PDB entry 9OC4 | electron microscopy, 2.10 A resolution | chains A and D of the 4 polymer chains in the assembly

Chain A:
Name: Potassium-transporting ATPase potassium-binding subunit
From: Escherichia coli K-12
Reference sequence: P03959 (KDPA_ECOLI); residues 1-557 here = UniProt positions 1-557
Amino-acid sequence (557 residues; each row starts with the number of its first residue):
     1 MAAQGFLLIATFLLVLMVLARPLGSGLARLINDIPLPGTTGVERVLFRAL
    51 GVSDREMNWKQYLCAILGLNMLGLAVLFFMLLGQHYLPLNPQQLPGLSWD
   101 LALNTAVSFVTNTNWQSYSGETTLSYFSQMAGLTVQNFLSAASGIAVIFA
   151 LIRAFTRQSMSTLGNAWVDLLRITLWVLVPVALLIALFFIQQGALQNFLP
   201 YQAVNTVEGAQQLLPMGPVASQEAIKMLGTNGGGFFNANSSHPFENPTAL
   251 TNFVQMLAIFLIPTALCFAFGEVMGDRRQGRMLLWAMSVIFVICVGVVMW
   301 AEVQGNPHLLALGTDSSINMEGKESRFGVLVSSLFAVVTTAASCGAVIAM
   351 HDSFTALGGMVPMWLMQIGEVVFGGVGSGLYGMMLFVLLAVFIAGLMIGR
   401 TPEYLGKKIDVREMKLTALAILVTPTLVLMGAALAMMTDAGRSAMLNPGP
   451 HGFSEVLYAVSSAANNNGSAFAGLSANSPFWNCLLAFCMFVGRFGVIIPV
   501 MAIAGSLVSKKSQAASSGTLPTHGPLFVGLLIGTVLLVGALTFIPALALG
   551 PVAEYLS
Swiss-Prot annotation at these positions:
  - mutagenesis: Gly232 (G232A/S: Decrease in K(+) affinity and loss of cation selectivity)
Bound ions: K+: Asn112, Thr113, Thr230, Asn231, Ser343, Cys344, Asn466, Asn467
Residues lining bound ligands:
  - 9Y0 ((2R)-3-(((2-aminoethoxy)(hydroxy)phosphoryl)oxy)-2-(palmitoyloxy)propyl (E)-octadec-9-enoate), molecule 1: Ile393, Pro521, His523, Gly524, Pro525, Leu526, Phe527, Gly529, Leu530, Gly533, Thr534, Leu537, Val538
  - 9Y0, molecule 2: Met430, Ala433, Leu434, Met437
From the paper describing this entry:
  - mutagenesis - Q116H, Q116R, G232D, E370H, E370K/R493E, E370Q: decreased binding to K+
  - mutagenesis - Q116R, R493E, V496E, V496M: unchanged catalytic activity on K+
  - mutagenesis - Q116E: unchanged binding to K+
  - mutagenesis - G232D: increased catalytic activity on Rb+
  - mutagenesis - G232D: increased catalytic activity on NH4+
  - specificity-determining residues: Gly232
  - mutagenesis - E370K, E370K/R493E, R493E, R493M, R493Q, V496H, V496W: decreased catalytic activity on K+
  - mutagenesis - V496R: abolished catalytic activity on K+

Chain D:
Name: Potassium-transporting ATPase KdpF subunit
From: Escherichia coli K-12
Reference sequence: P36937 (KDPF_ECOLI); residue numbers follow UniProt; this construct covers 1-29
Amino-acid sequence (29 residues; each row starts with the number of its first residue):
     1 MSAGVITGVLLVFLLLGYLVYALINAEAF
Residues lining bound ligands: 9Y0 ((2R)-3-(((2-aminoethoxy)(hydroxy)phosphoryl)oxy)-2-(palmitoyloxy)propyl (E)-octadec-9-enoate): Gly4, Val5, Thr7, Gly8, Val9, Leu11, Val12, Phe13, Leu15

Interface between chain A and chain D:
Pairs across the interface (7; chain A residue first):
  Val411(A) - Glu27(D)
  Lys415(A) - Leu23(D)
  Lys415(A) - Ile24(D)  hydrogen bond (side chain-backbone)
  Lys415(A) - Glu27(D)  salt bridge
  Leu419(A) - Leu23(D)  hydrophobic
  Met430(A) - Phe13(D)  hydrophobic
  Met437(A) - Val5(D)  hydrophobic
Other interface residues (no listed pair), chain A (6 interface residues in all): Ala418

Overview:
6 residues of chain A face 5 of chain D across their interface, with 1 hydrogen bond and 1 salt bridge. Polar
pairs include Lys415(A)-Glu27(D) and Lys415(A)-Ile24(D). From the paper: E370K, E370K/R493E and R493E of chain
A, among others, reduce catalytic activity on K+; the specificity determinant Gly232(A); 16 substitutions were
tested in all.
Chain A is Potassium-transporting ATPase potassium-binding subunit and chain D is Potassium-transporting
ATPase KdpF subunit, both from Escherichia coli K-12; the structure, High-resolution cryo-EM structure of
KdpFABC in the E1P-ADP state in lipid nanodisc, was determined by electron microscopy.
